Entry 8QV2 (electron microscopy, 9.20 A resolution (very low resolution: no residue pairs are listed; an interface is given only as per-side residue counts)); this record covers chains Am and Bm of the 90 polymer chains in the assembly.

== Chain Am ==
Molecule: Tubulin alpha-1 chain
Source organism: Saccharomyces cerevisiae
UniProtKB: P09733 (TBA1_YEAST); residue numbers follow UniProt; this construct covers 1-447
Sequence (447 residues; numbered 1 to 447; the number before each row is that of its first residue):
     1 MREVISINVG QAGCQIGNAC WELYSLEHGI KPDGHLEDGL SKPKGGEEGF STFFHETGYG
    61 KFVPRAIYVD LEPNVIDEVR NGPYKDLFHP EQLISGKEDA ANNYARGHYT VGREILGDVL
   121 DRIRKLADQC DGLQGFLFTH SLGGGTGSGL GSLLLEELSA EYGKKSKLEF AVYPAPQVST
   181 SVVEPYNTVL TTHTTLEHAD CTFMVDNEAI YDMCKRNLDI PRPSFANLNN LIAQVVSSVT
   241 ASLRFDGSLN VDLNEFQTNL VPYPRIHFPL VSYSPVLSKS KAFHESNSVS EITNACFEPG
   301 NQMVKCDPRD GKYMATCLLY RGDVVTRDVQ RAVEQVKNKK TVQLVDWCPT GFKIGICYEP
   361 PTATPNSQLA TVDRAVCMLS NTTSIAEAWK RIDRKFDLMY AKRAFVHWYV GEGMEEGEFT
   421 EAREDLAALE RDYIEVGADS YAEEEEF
Not modelled in the structure: 441-447
Swiss-Prot annotation at these positions:
  - active site: Glu255
  - binding site (GTP): Gln11, Glu72, Ser141, Gly145, Thr146, Thr180, Asn207, Asn229
  - binding site (Mg(2+)): Glu72
  - mutagenesis: Asp252 (D252A: Poisonous alpha-tubulins that cause lethality. Microtubules do not depolymerize), Glu255 (E255A: Poisonous alpha-tubulins that cause lethality. Microtubules do not depolymerize)

== Chain Bm ==
Molecule: Tubulin beta chain
Source organism: Saccharomyces cerevisiae
UniProtKB: A0A6A5PXT5 (A0A6A5PXT5_YEASX); residues 1-457 here = UniProt positions 1-457
Sequence (457 residues; each row starts with the number of its first residue):
     1 MREIIHISTG QCGNQIGAAF WETICGEHGL DFNGTYHGHD DIQKERLNVY FNEASSGKWV
    61 PRSINVDLEP GTIDAVRNSA IGNLFRPDNY IFGQSSAGNV WAKGHYTEGA ELVDSVMDVI
   121 RREAEGCDSL QGFQITHSLG GGTGSGMGTL LISKIREEFP DRMMATFSVL PSPKTSDTVV
   181 EPYNATLSVH QLVEHSDETF CIDNEALYDI CQRTLKLNQP SYGDLNNLVS SVMSGVTTSL
   241 RYPGQLNSDL RKLAVNLVPF PRLHFFMVGY APLTAIGSQS FRSLTVPELT QQMFDAKNMM
   301 AAADPRNGRY LTVAAFFRGK VSVKEVEDEM HKVQSKNSDY FVEWIPNNVQ TAVCSVAPQG
   361 LDMAATFIAN STSIQELFKR VGDQFSAMFK RKAFLHWYTS EGMDELEFSE AESNMNDLVS
   421 EYQQYQEATV EDDEEVDENG DFGAPQNQDE PITENFE
Not modelled in the structure: 428-457

== How chain Am and chain Bm interact ==
At this resolution (9 A) residue pairs are not listed: 26 residues of chain Am and 31 of chain Bm lie at the interface.

== In short ==
26 residues of chain Am face 31 of chain Bm across their interface. Curated annotation (UniProt) lists
active-site residue Glu255(Am), 8 GTP-binding residues, Mg2+-binding residue Glu72(Am) and 2 mutagenesis sites
on chain Am.
Here chain Am is Tubulin alpha-1 chain and chain Bm is Tubulin beta chain, both from Saccharomyces cerevisiae.
Entry 8QV2 (Structure of the native y-Tubulin Ring Complex (yTuRC) capping microtubule minus ends at the
spindle pole ...) was determined by electron microscopy together with 8QV0, 8QV3 and 8QRY from the same study.
